Entry 5XZX (X-ray diffraction, 3.00 A resolution); this record covers chains A and B.

[Chain A]
Protein: Importin subunit alpha-3
From: Homo sapiens
UniProtKB: O00629 (IMA3_HUMAN); residue numbers follow UniProt; this construct covers 70-485
Chain sequence (416 residues; row label = number of the first residue in the row):
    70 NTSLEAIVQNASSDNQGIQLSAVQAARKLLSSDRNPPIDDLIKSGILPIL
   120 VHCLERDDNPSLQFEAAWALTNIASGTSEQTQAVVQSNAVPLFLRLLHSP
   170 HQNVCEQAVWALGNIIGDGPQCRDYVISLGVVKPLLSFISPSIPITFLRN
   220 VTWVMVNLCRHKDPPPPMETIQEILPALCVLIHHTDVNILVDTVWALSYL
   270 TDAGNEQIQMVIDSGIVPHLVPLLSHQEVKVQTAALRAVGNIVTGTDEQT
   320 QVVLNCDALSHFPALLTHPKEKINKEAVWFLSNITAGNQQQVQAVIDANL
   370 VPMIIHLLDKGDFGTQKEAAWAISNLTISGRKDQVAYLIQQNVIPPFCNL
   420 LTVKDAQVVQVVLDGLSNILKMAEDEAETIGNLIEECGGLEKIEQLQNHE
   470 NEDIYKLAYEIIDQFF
Not modelled in the structure: 70-71

[Chain B]
Protein: Ran-binding protein 3
From: Homo sapiens
UniProtKB: Q9H6Z4 (RANB3_HUMAN), isoform Q9H6Z4-3; residue numbers follow UniProt; this construct covers 31-60
Chain sequence (30 residues; numbered 31 to 60; the number before each row is that of its first residue):
    31 GSSPEGGEDSDREDGNYCPPVKRERTSSLT
Not modelled in the structure: 31-45, 60

[Chain A / chain B interface]
Residue-residue contacts (38; chain A residue first):
  Arg96(A) with Ser57(B); Leu59(B)
  Ser100(A) with Arg55(B); Ser57(B), hydrogen bond
  Pro105(A) with Glu54(B)
  Phe133(A) with Arg55(B)
  Trp137(A) with Arg55(B), hydrogen bond (side chain-backbone); Thr56(B); Ser57(B)
  Asn141(A) with Arg55(B), hydrogen bond (side chain-backbone)
  Ala143(A) with Lys52(B)
  Ser144(A) with Lys52(B); Arg53(B); Glu54(B)
  Gly145(A) with Lys52(B), hydrogen bond (backbone-side chain)
  Thr146(A) with Lys52(B), hydrogen bond (backbone-side chain)
  Ser147(A) with Lys52(B)
  Thr150(A) with Lys52(B), hydrogen bond
  Gln176(A) with Arg55(B), hydrogen bond
  Trp179(A) with Arg53(B); Glu54(B); Arg55(B)
  Asn183(A) with Lys52(B); Arg53(B), hydrogen bond (side chain-backbone)
  Gly186(A) with Val51(B)
  Asp187(A) with Lys52(B), salt bridge
  Asn219(A) with Arg53(B), hydrogen bond
  Trp222(A) with Pro50(B), hydrogen bond (side chain-backbone); Val51(B); Arg53(B)
  Asn226(A) with Val51(B), hydrogen bond (side chain-backbone)
  Arg229(A) with Pro49(B), hydrogen bond (side chain-backbone); Pro50(B), hydrogen bond (side chain-backbone)
  Asp261(A) with Pro49(B)
  Trp264(A) with Pro49(B)
  Tyr268(A) with Cys48(B), hydrogen bond
  Lys299(A) with Tyr47(B)
  Lys341(A) with Asn46(B)
Other interface residues (no listed pair), chain A (33 interface residues in all): Leu99, Asp102, Arg103, Thr140, Glu175, Gly182, Val225

[Summary]
33 residues of chain A face 13 of chain B across their interface, with 14 hydrogen bonds and 1 salt bridge.
Among the polar pairs are Asp187(A)-Lys52(B), Ser100(A)-Ser57(B) and Trp137(A)-Arg55(B).
Here chain A is Importin subunit alpha-3 and chain B is Ran-binding protein 3, both from Homo sapiens. Entry
5XZX (Crystal structure of importin-alpha3 bound to the nuclear localization signal of Ran-binding protein 3)
was determined by X-ray diffraction.
